Entry 6T69 (X-ray diffraction, 2.50 A resolution); this record covers chain A.

# Chain A
Protein: Membrane occupation and recognition nexus protein MORN1
Organism: Toxoplasma gondii VEG
Notes: EC 2.1.1.43
Reference sequence: A0A0F7VBC6 (A0A0F7VBC6_TOXGV); residue numbers follow UniProt; this construct covers 148-363
Chain sequence (216 residues; numbered 148 to 363; the number before each row is that of its first residue):
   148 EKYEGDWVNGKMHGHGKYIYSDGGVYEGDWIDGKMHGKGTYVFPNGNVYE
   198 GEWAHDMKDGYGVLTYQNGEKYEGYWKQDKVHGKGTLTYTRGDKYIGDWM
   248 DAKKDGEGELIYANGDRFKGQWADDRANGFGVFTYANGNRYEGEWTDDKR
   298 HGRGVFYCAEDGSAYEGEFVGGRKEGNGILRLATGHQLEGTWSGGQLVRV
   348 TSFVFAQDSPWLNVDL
Disordered / not traced: 148, 354-363
Bound ions: Zn2+: Cys305, Asp308
From the paper describing this entry:
  - Zn2+ coordination: Cys305, Asp308
  - contacts within the chain: Asp308-Ser310, His333-Phe350 (pi stacking)
  - self-association interface (contacts with another copy of this molecule); pairs are residue here / residue on that copy: Glu307-Phe303, Lys321-Glu307 (salt bridge), Phe350-Phe350 (pi stacking)

# In short
Cys305 and Asp308 coordinate Zn2+. The paper reports Zn2+ coordination by Cys305 and Asp308; a
self-association interface involving Glu307, Lys321 and Phe350.
Chain A is Membrane occupation and recognition nexus protein MORN1 (Toxoplasma gondii VEG); the structure,
Crystal structure of Toxoplasma gondii Morn1(V shape), was determined by X-ray diffraction (same publication
as 6T4D and 6T4R).
